PDB entry 8F2O | electron microscopy, 3.00 A resolution | chains b and d of the 47 polymer chains in the assembly

# Chain b (and d)
Name: Major capsid protein
Organism: Bacillus phage phi29
Notes: chain d of this document is another copy of the same molecule, construct and numbering; everything in this record applies to it too
UniProt: P13849 (CAPSD_BPPH2); residue numbers follow UniProt; this construct covers 1-448
Chain sequence (448 residues; each row starts with the number of its first residue):
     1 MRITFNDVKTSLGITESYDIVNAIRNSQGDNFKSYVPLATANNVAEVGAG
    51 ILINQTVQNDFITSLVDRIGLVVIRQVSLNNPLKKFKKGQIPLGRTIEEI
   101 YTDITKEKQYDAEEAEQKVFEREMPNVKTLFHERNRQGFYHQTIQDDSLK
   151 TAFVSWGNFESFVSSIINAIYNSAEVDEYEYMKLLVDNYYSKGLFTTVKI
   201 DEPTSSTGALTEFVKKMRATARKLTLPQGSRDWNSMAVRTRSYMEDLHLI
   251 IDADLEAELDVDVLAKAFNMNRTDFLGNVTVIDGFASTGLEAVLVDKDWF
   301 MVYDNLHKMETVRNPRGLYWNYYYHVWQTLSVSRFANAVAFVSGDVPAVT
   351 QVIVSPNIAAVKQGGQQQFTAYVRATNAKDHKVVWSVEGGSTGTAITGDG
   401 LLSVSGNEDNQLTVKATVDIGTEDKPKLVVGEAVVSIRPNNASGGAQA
Disordered / not traced: 440-448

# How chain b and chain d interact
Residue-residue contacts (10):
  Q28(b) with A371(d); D380(d); H381(d); V383(d)
  K33(b) with D232(d), salt bridge
  P37(b) with K106(d)
  A39(b) with E107(d), hydrogen bond (backbone-side chain)
  T40(b) with E107(d); Q109(d)
  F268(b) with F268(d), hydrophobic
Interface residues without a listed pair, chain d (10 interface residues in all): K108

# Overview
Chain b and chain d form an interface of 6 and 10 residues respectively; the contacts include 1 hydrogen bond
and 1 salt bridge. Polar pairs include K33(b)-D232(d) and A39(b)-E107(d).
Chain b and chain d are both Major capsid protein (Bacillus phage phi29); the structure, Phi-29 expanded,
DNA-packaged fiberless prohead, was determined by electron microscopy together with 8F2M and 8F2N from the
same study.
